8CWJ - chains G and K of the 5 polymer chains in the assembly; structure by X-ray diffraction, 2.45 A resolution.

# Chain G
Name: Spike glycoprotein
From: Pangolin coronavirus
Reference sequence: A0A7D6TQ96 (A0A7D6TQ96_9BETC); residues 333-528 here correspond to UniProt positions 329-524 (UniProt number = residue number - 4)
Sequence (204 residues; row label = number of the first residue in the row):
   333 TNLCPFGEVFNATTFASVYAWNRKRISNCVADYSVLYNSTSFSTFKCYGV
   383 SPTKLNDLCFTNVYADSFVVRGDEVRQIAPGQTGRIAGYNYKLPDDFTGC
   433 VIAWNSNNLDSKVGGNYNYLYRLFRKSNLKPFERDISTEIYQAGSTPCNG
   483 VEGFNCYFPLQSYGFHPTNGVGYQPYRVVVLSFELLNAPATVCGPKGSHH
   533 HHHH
Unresolved in the structure: 530-536
Differences from the reference sequence: conflict Gly-420 (Asp416 in A0A7D6TQ96); expression tag (529-536)
Cystine bridges: Cys-336/Cys-361, Cys-379/Cys-432, Cys-391/Cys-525, Cys-480/Cys-488
Covalently attached groups: N-acetylglucosamine (NAG) linked to Asn-343, Asn-370

# Chain K
Name: Light chain of 4C12-B12 antibody Fab
From: Homo sapiens
Notes: antibody fragment or engineered binder
Sequence (215 residues; each row starts with the number of its first residue):
     1 DIQMTQSPSSLSASVGDRVTITCRASQDIADYLNWYQQKPGKAPKLLIYY
    51 ASNLQSGVPSRFSGSGSGTDFTLTISSLQPEDFATYYCQQGLGMPITFGQ
   101 GTKVEIKRTVAAPSVFIFPPSDEQLKSGTASVVCLLNNFYPREAKVQWKV
   151 DNALQSGNSQESVTEQDSKDSTYSLSSTLTLSKADYEKHKVYACEVTHQG
   201 LSSPVTKSFNRGECS
Unresolved in the structure: 215
Cystine bridges: Cys-23/Cys-88, Cys-134/Cys-194

# Chain G / chain K interface
Pairs across the interface (15; chain G residue first):
  Ser-349(G) / Tyr-32(K)  hydrogen bond
  Tyr-351(G) / Tyr-32(K)
  Tyr-351(G) / Leu-92(K)  hydrogen bond (side chain-backbone)
  Asn-450(G) / Ala-30(K)
  Asn-450(G) / Asp-31(K)  hydrogen bond
  Asn-450(G) / Tyr-32(K)
  Leu-452(G) / Tyr-32(K)  hydrophobic
  Leu-452(G) / Leu-92(K)  hydrophobic
  Ile-468(G) / Gly-93(K)
  Ile-468(G) / Met-94(K)  hydrogen bond (backbone-backbone)
  Thr-470(G) / Gly-93(K)
  Thr-470(G) / Met-94(K)  hydrogen bond (side chain-backbone)
  Glu-484(G) / Gln-27(K)  hydrogen bond
  Phe-490(G) / Gln-27(K)
  Phe-490(G) / Leu-92(K)  hydrophobic
Interface residues without a listed pair, chain G (12 interface residues in all): Tyr-449, Ser-469, Glu-471, Leu-492
Interface residues without a listed pair, chain K (8 interface residues in all): Pro-95

# Summary
12 residues of chain G face 8 of chain K across their interface; the contacts include 6 hydrogen bonds. Polar
pairs include Ser-349(G)/Tyr-32(K), Tyr-351(G)/Leu-92(K) and Asn-450(G)/Asp-31(K). N-acetylglucosamine is
covalently linked to Asn-343(G) and Asn-370(G).
Here chain G is Spike glycoprotein (Pangolin coronavirus) and chain K is Light chain of 4C12-B12 antibody Fab
(Homo sapiens). Entry 8CWJ (Fab arms of antibodies 4C12-B12 and CR3022 bound to pangolin receptor binding
domain (pRBD)) was determined by X-ray diffraction.
